7CDA - chains B and E of the 6 polymer chains in the assembly; structure by X-ray diffraction, 2.66 A resolution.

[Chain B]
Protein: Tubulin beta chain
Organism: Sus scrofa
UniProt: A0A287AGU7 (A0A287AGU7_PIG); residues 1-445 here = UniProt positions 1-445
Sequence (445 residues; row label = number of the first residue in the row):
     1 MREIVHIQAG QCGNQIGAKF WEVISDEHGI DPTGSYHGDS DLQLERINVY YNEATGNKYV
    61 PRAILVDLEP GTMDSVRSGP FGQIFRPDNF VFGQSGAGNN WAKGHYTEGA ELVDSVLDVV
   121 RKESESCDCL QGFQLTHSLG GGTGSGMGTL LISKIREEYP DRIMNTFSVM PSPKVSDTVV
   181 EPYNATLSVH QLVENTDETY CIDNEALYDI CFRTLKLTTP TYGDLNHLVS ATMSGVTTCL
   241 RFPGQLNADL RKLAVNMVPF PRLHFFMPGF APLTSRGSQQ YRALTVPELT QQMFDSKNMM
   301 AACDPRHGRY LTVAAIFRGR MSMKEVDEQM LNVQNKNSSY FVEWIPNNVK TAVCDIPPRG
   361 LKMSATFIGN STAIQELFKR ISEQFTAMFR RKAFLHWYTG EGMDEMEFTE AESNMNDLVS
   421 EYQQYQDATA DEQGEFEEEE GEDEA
Disordered / not traced: 1, 429-445
Metal / ion sites: Mg2+: Gln11 (together with GDP)
Residues lining bound ligands:
  - AEU (N-[(3-phenoxyphenyl)methyl]-9H-beta-carbolin-3-amine): Ile4, His6, Phe20, Tyr50, Gln134, Leu135, Thr136, Asn165, Thr166, Phe167, Glu198, Tyr200, Met233, Val236, Thr237, Leu240, Leu246, Leu250, Leu253, Met257, Ala314, Ala315, Ile316, Ala352, Ile368
  - GDP (guanosine-5'-diphosphate): Gly10, Gln11, Cys12, Gln15, Ala97, Asn99, Ser138, Gly140, Gly141, Gly142, Thr143, Gly144, Ser145, Val169, Pro171, Val175, Asp177, Glu181, Asn204, Tyr222, Leu225, Asn226
What the authors report for this chain:
  - binding site for AEU: Glu198, Tyr200
  - mutagenesis - E198D, E198G, E198Q: abolished binding to AEU

[Chain E]
Protein: Stathmin-4
Organism: Rattus norvegicus
UniProt: P63043 (STMN4_RAT); residues 5-145 here correspond to UniProt positions 49-189 (UniProt number = residue number + 44)
Sequence (143 residues; numbered 3 to 145; the number before each row is that of its first residue):
     3 MADMEVIELN KCTSGQSFEV ILKPPSFDGV PEFNASLPRR RDPSLEEIQK KLEAAEERRK
    63 YQEAELLKHL AEKREHEREV IQKAIEENNN FIKMAKEKLA QKMESNKENR EAHLAAMLER
   123 LQEKDKHAEE VRKNKELKEE ASR
Disordered / not traced: 3-5, 29-43, 142-145
Construct notes: expression tag (3-4)
UniProt features mapped onto this chain:
  - modified residue: Ser46 (Phosphoserine)

[Interface between chain B and chain E]
Contacting residue pairs (26):
  His105(B) with Lys75(E), hydrogen bond
  Tyr106(B) with His78(E), hydrogen bond; Glu79(E); Val82(E), hydrophobic; Ile83(E)
  Leu150(B) with Glu79(E)
  Ser153(B) with Leu72(E); Lys75(E); Arg76(E), hydrogen bond
  Lys154(B) with Arg76(E); Glu79(E), salt bridge
  Arg156(B) with Leu68(E)
  Glu157(B) with Leu69(E); Leu72(E); Arg76(E), salt bridge
  Pro160(B) with Glu65(E)
  Gln191(B) with Lys75(E)
  Glu194(B) with His71(E), salt bridge
  Thr399(B) with Glu89(E)
  Glu401(B) with Val82(E); Ala86(E)
  Gly402(B) with Val82(E); Lys85(E); Ala86(E)
  Asp404(B) with Lys85(E), salt bridge
  Glu407(B) with His78(E), salt bridge
Interface residues without a listed pair, chain B (18 interface residues in all): Thr107, Gly400, Met403

[In short]
18 residues of chain B and 14 residues of chain E are in contact, with 3 hydrogen bonds and 5 salt bridges.
Among the polar pairs are Lys154(B)-Glu79(E), Glu157(B)-Arg76(E) and Glu194(B)-His71(E). From the paper: a
binding site for AEU at Glu198(B) and Tyr200(B); E198D, E198G and E198Q of chain B abolish binding to AEU.
Chain B is Tubulin beta chain (Sus scrofa) and chain E is Stathmin-4 (Rattus norvegicus); the structure,
Crystal structure of T2R-TTL-PAC complex, was determined by X-ray diffraction (same publication as 7CE6, 7CE8
and 7CEK).
